PDB entry 6EGL | X-ray diffraction, 1.40 A resolution | chain A

[Chain A]
Protein: Apo-(GRAND CoilSerL12(DLE)L16C)3
Chain sequence (36 residues; row label = number of the first residue in the row):
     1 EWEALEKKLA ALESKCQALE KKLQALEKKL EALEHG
Modified / non-standard residues: Leu12 (D-leucine; DLE)
Ion coordination: Zn2+: Glu3, Glu31, Glu34, His35

[Summary]
Glu3, Glu31, Glu34 and His35 coordinate Zn2+.
Chain A is Apo-(GRAND CoilSerL12(DLE)L16C)3; the structure, Crystal Structure of a de Novo Three-stranded
Coiled Coil Peptide Containing a D-Leu in the Second ..., was determined by X-ray diffraction together with
6EGM, 6EGN and 6EGO from the same study.
